8K42 - chains A and Q of the 29 polymer chains in the assembly; structure by electron microscopy, 2.64 A resolution.

[Chain A]
Name: VP2
Source organism: Banna virus
UniProtKB: Q9INH3 (Q9INH3_9REOV); residue numbers follow UniProt; this construct covers 1-955
Amino-acid sequence (955 residues; row label = number of the first residue in the row):
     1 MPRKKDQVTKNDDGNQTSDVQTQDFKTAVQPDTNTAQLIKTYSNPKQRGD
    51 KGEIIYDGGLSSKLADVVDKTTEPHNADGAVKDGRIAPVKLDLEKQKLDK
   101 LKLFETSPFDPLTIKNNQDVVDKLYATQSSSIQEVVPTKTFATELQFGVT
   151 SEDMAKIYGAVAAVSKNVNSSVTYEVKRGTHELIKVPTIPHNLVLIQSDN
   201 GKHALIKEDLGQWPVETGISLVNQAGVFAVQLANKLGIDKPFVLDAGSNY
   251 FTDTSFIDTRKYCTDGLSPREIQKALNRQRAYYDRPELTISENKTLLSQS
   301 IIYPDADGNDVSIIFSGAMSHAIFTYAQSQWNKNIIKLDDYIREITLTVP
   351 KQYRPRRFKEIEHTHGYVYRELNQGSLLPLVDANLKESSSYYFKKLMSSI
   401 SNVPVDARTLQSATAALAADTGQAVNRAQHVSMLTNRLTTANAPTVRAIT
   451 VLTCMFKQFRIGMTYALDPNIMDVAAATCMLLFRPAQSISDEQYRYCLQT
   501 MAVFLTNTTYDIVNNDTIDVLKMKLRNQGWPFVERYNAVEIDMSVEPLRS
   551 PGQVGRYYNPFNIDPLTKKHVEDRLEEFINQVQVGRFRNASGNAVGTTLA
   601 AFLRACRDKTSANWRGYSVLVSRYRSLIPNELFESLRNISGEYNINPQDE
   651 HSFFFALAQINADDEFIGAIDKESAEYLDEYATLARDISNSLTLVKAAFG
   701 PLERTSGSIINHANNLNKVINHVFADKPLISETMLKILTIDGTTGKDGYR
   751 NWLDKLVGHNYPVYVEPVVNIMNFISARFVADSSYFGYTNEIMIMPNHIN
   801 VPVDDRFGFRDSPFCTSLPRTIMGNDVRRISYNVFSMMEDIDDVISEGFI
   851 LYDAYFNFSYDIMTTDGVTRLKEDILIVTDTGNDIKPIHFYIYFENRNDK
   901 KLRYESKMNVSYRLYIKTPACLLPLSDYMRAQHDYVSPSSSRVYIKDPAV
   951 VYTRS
Not modelled in the structure: 1-181
Construct notes: conflict Lys97 (Arg in Q9INH3)

[Chain Q]
Name: VP10
Source organism: Banna virus
UniProtKB: A0A2H4QDD3 (A0A2H4QDD3_9REOV); numbering as in UniProt (aligned over 1-249)
Amino-acid sequence (249 residues; numbered 1 to 249; the number before each row is that of its first residue):
     1 MDVLSKGSLKELLAHLEKTPLEEAISYRIGTVPYQNVLISRNEYYNQLYP
    51 DTTSLIDGVSREGQRNVNGLIMSIISYVVSGSGHYIPNIGFMLLRRSILD
   101 ILTKHDTGLVTNNLNYGIIARNLTVSKMNCEQRKRMLICFKLLAYKDGNQ
   151 NDYEIYLNQNIPLKQIAPNFIPGDMRTVIHNQDQLAIVGIPAYRLTQSTE
   201 LSIRDDNAKSYKLGYVDWYNSNSFLRERSEFNLIRLKDRDTKYGKLNGW
Not modelled in the structure: 234-249
Construct notes: conflict Val79 (Ile in A0A2H4QDD3)

[How chain A and chain Q interact]
Pairs across the interface - 15 pairs, chain A then chain Q:
  His798(A) - Ile179(Q)
  His798(A) - His180(Q)  hydrogen bond
  Ile799(A) - His180(Q)
  Ile799(A) - Gln182(Q)
  Ile822(A) - Gln182(Q)
  Met823(A) - Asn169(Q)
  Met823(A) - His180(Q)
  Asn825(A) - Lys134(Q)
  Asn825(A) - Gln182(Q)
  Asn825(A) - Asp183(Q)
  Asp840(A) - Ile190(Q)
  Glu847(A) - Ser8(Q)
  Glu847(A) - Asn181(Q)
  Glu847(A) - Gln182(Q)  hydrogen bond (backbone-side chain)
  Glu847(A) - Asp183(Q)
Also at the interface, not in a pair above, chain A (9 interface residues in all): Met795, Arg828
Also at the interface, not in a pair above, chain Q (10 interface residues in all): Gln184

[Summary]
The interface between chain A and chain Q involves 9 residues on one side and 10 on the other; the contacts
include 2 hydrogen bonds. Polar pairs include His798(A)-His180(Q) and Glu847(A)-Gln182(Q).
Here chain A is VP2 and chain Q is VP10, both from Banna virus. Entry 8K42 (Structure of full Banna virus) was
determined by electron microscopy together with 8K43, 8K49 and 8K4A from the same study.
